PDB entry 5OIU | X-ray diffraction, 2.44 A resolution | chains A and D of the 6 polymer chains in the assembly

Chain A (and D):
Molecule: Type IV pilus assembly protein PilF
Organism: Thermus thermophilus HB8
Notes: chain D of this document is another copy of the same molecule, construct and numbering; everything in this record applies to it too
Reference sequence: Q5SLC9 (Q5SLC9_THET8); residues 11-400 here correspond to UniProt positions 500-889 (UniProt number = residue number + 489)
Chain sequence (390 residues; numbered 11 to 400; the number before each row is that of its first residue):
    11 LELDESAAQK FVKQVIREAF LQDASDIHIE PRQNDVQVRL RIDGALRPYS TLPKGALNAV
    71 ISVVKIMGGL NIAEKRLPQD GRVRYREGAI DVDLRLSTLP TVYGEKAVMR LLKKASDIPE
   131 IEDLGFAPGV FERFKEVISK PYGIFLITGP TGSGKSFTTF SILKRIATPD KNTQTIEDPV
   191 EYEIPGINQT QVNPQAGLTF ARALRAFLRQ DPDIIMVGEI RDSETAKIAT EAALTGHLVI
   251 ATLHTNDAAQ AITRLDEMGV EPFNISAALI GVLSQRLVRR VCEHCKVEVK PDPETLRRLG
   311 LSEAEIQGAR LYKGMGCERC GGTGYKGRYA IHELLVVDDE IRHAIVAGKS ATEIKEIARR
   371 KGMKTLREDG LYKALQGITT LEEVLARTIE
Disordered / not traced: 11-15 (chain D: 11-14)
UniProt features mapped onto this chain:
  - binding site (ATP): Gly-162 to Phe-167
  - binding site (Zn(2+)): Cys-292, Cys-295, Cys-327, Cys-330
Metal / ion sites: Mg2+: Ser-166 (together with ATP); Zn2+: Cys-292, Cys-295, Cys-327, Cys-330
Small-molecule neighbours: ATP (adenosine-5'-triphosphate): Arg-120, Lys-123, Leu-134, Pro-160, Thr-161, Gly-162, Ser-163, Gly-164, Lys-165, Ser-166, Phe-167, Tyr-192, Leu-287, Arg-338, Tyr-339, Ala-340

Chain A / chain D interface:
Contacting residue pairs - 67 pairs, chain A then chain D:
  Pro-179(A) / Arg-49(D)  hydrogen bond (backbone-side chain)
  Pro-179(A) / Leu-56(D)
  Asp-180(A) / Ala-55(D)
  Asp-180(A) / Leu-56(D)  hydrogen bond (backbone-backbone)
  Lys-181(A) / Arg-49(D)  hydrogen bond (backbone-side chain)
  Lys-181(A) / Leu-56(D)
  Asn-182(A) / His-38(D)
  Asn-182(A) / Glu-40(D)
  Asn-182(A) / Arg-49(D)
  Asn-182(A) / Leu-56(D)
  Asn-182(A) / Lys-116(D)  hydrogen bond
  Gln-184(A) / Leu-109(D)
  Val-190(A) / Val-112(D)  hydrophobic
  Glu-193(A) / Gln-43(D)
  Glu-193(A) / Tyr-113(D)  hydrogen bond
  Asn-198(A) / Glu-40(D)  hydrogen bond
  Asn-198(A) / Lys-116(D)
  Gln-199(A) / Thr-111(D)
  Gln-199(A) / Val-112(D)  hydrogen bond (backbone-backbone)
  Thr-200(A) / Leu-109(D)
  Thr-200(A) / Pro-110(D)  hydrogen bond (side chain-backbone)
  Thr-200(A) / Thr-111(D)
  Ala-206(A) / Arg-86(D)
  Ala-206(A) / Leu-87(D)
  Gly-207(A) / Leu-87(D)
  Leu-208(A) / Arg-86(D)
  Leu-208(A) / Leu-87(D)
  Leu-208(A) / Pro-88(D)
  Arg-212(A) / Leu-87(D)
  Ala-216(A) / Pro-88(D)  hydrophobic
  Ala-216(A) / Leu-109(D)  hydrophobic
  Phe-217(A) / Leu-109(D)  hydrophobic
  Arg-219(A) / Gln-89(D)
  Arg-219(A) / Asp-90(D)  salt bridge
  Arg-219(A) / Arg-105(D)  hydrogen bond (backbone-side chain)
  Arg-219(A) / Ser-107(D)
  Gln-220(A) / His-38(D)
  Gln-220(A) / Ser-107(D)  hydrogen bond
  Gln-220(A) / Leu-109(D)
  Gln-220(A) / Lys-116(D)
  Gln-220(A) / Val-118(D)
  Asp-221(A) / Asp-36(D)
  Asp-221(A) / His-38(D)  salt bridge
  Asp-221(A) / Arg-51(D)  salt bridge
  Asp-221(A) / Val-118(D)
  Asp-221(A) / Arg-120(D)  salt bridge
  Asp-223(A) / Arg-51(D)  salt bridge
  Lys-237(A) / Ile-399(D)
  Lys-237(A) / Glu-400(D)
  Glu-241(A) / Ala-396(D)
  Glu-241(A) / Ile-399(D)
  Leu-244(A) / Glu-392(D)
  Leu-244(A) / Leu-395(D)  hydrophobic
  Leu-244(A) / Ala-396(D)  hydrophobic
  Thr-245(A) / Arg-289(D)  hydrogen bond (backbone-side chain)
  Thr-245(A) / Ala-396(D)
  Phe-273(A) / Arg-308(D)
  Phe-273(A) / Leu-309(D)  hydrophobic
  Phe-273(A) / Arg-377(D)
  Phe-273(A) / Leu-395(D)  hydrophobic
  Asn-274(A) / Leu-395(D)
  Ala-277(A) / Glu-392(D)
  Ala-277(A) / Leu-395(D)  hydrophobic
  His-353(A) / Asp-302(D)  salt bridge
  Val-356(A) / Asp-302(D)
  Val-356(A) / Thr-305(D)
  Val-356(A) / Arg-308(D)
Interface residues without a listed pair, chain A (31 interface residues in all): Asn-203, Gln-205
Interface residues without a listed pair, chain D (38 interface residues in all): Thr-108, Glu-304, Glu-393, Arg-397

Summary:
31 residues of chain A face 38 of chain D across their interface, with 11 hydrogen bonds and 6 salt bridges.
Polar pairs include Arg-219(A)/Asp-90(D), Asp-221(A)/His-38(D) and Asp-221(A)/Arg-51(D). Chain A binds ATP.
UniProt lists 6 ATP-binding residues and 4 Zn2+-binding residues on chain A.
Chain A and chain D are both Type IV pilus assembly protein PilF (Thermus thermophilus HB8); the structure,
Crystal structure of PilF type IV pilus assembly ATPase from Thermus thermophilus, was determined by X-ray
diffraction (same publication as 6EJF and 6F8L).
